6W77 - chains A and P of the 18 polymer chains in the assembly; structure by electron microscopy, 3.60 A resolution.

== Chain A ==
Molecule: 1542-nt RNA strand
From: Escherichia coli (strain K12)
Sequence (1542 nucleotides; row label = number of the first residue in the row):
     1 AAAUUGAAGAGUUUGAUCAUGGCUCAGAUUGAACGCUGGCGGCAGGCCUA
    51 ACACAUGCAAGUCGAACGGUAACAGGAAGAAGCUUGCUUCUUUGCUGACG
   101 AGUGGCGGACGGGUGAGUAAUGUCUGGGAAACUGCCUGAUGGAGGGGGAU
   151 AACUACUGGAAACGGUAGCUAAUACCGCAUAACGUCGCAAGACCAAAGAG
   201 GGGGACCUUCGGGCCUCUUGCCAUCGGAUGUGCCCAGAUGGGAUUAGCUA
   251 GUAGGUGGGGUAACGGCUCACCUAGGCGACGAUCCCUAGCUGGUCUGAGA
   301 GGAUGACCAGCCACACUGGAACUGAGACACGGUCCAGACUCCUACGGGAG
   351 GCAGCAGUGGGGAAUAUUGCACAAUGGGCGCAAGCCUGAUGCAGCCAUGC
   401 CGCGUGUAUGAAGAAGGCCUUCGGGUUGUAAAGUACUUUCAGCGGGGAGG
   451 AAGGGAGUAAAGUUAAUACCUUUGCUCAUUGACGUUACCCGCAGAAGAAG
   501 CACCGGCUAACUCCGUGCCAGCAGCCGCGGUAAUACGGAGGGUGCAAGCG
   551 UUAAUCGGAAUUACUGGGCGUAAAGCGCACGCAGGCGGUUUGUUAAGUCA
   601 GAUGUGAAAUCCCCGGGCUCAACCUGGGAACUGCAUCUGAUACUGGCAAG
   651 CUUGAGUCUCGUAGAGGGGGGUAGAAUUCCAGGUGUAGCGGUGAAAUGCG
   701 UAGAGAUCUGGAGGAAUACCGGUGGCGAAGGCGGCCCCCUGGACGAAGAC
   751 UGACGCUCAGGUGCGAAAGCGUGGGGAGCAAACAGGAUUAGAUACCCUGG
   801 UAGUCCACGCCGUAAACGAUGUCGACUUGGAGGUUGUGCCCUUGAGGCGU
   851 GGCUUCCGGAGCUAACGCGUUAAGUCGACCGCCUGGGGAGUACGGCCGCA
   901 AGGUUAAAACUCAAAUGAAUUGACGGGGGCCCGCACAAGCGGUGGAGCAU
   951 GUGGUUUAAUUCGAUGCAACGCGAAGAACCUUACCUGGUCUUGACAUCCA
  1001 CGGAAGUUUUCAGAGAUGAGAAUGUGCCUUCGGGAACCGUGAGACAGGUG
  1051 CUGCAUGGCUGUCGUCAGCUCGUGUUGUGAAAUGUUGGGUUAAGUCCCGC
  1101 AACGAGCGCAACCCUUAUCCUUUGUUGCCAGCGGUCCGGCCGGGAACUCA
  1151 AAGGAGACUGCCAGUGAUAAACUGGAGGAAGGUGGGGAUGACGUCAAGUC
  1201 AUCAUGGCCCUUACGACCAGGGCUACACACGUGCUACAAUGGCGCAUACA
  1251 AAGAGAAGCGACCUCGCGAGAGCAAGCGGACCUCAUAAAGUGCGUCGUAG
  1301 UCCGGAUUGGAGUCUGCAACUCGACUCCAUGAAGUCGGAAUCGCUAGUAA
  1351 UCGUGGAUCAGAAUGCCACGGUGAAUACGUUCCCGGGCCUUGUACACACC
  1401 GCCCGUCACACCAUGGGAGUGGGUUGCAAAAGAAGUAGGUAGCUUAACCU
  1451 UCGGGAGGGCGCUUACCACUUUGUGAUUCAUGACUGGGGUGAAGUCGUAA
  1501 CAAGGUAACCGUAGGGGAACCUGCGGUUGGAUCACCUCCUUA
Not modelled in the structure: 1391-1393, 1401-1407, 1494-1503, 1540-1542
Reported in the primary citation:
  - conformationally variable residues: U921 to G925, U1391 to A1396, C1397 to C1407, G1494 to A1503, U1532 to A1534

== Chain P ==
Molecule: 30S ribosomal protein S16
From: Escherichia coli (strain K12)
UniProt: P0A7T3 (RS16_ECOLI); residue numbers follow UniProt; this construct covers 1-82
Chain sequence (82 residues; row label = number of the first residue in the row):
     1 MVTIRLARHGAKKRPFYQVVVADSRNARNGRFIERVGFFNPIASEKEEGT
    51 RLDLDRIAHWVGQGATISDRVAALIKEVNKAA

== How chain A and chain P interact ==
Residue-residue contacts (60; chain A residue first):
  C43(A) - Lys12(P)  phosphate contact
  A44(A) - Ala11(P)  phosphate contact
  A44(A) - Lys12(P)  phosphate contact
  C110(A) - Arg25(P)  hydrogen bond to the sugar
  G111(A) - Arg25(P)  phosphate contact
  G134(A) - Arg25(P)  hydrogen bond to the base
  C135(A) - Met1(P)  hydrogen bond to the base
  C136(A) - Met1(P)  sugar contact
  C136(A) - Gly64(P)  hydrogen bond to the sugar
  U137(A) - Gly64(P)  sugar contact
  G227(A) - Gln63(P)  hydrogen bond to the sugar
  A228(A) - Trp60(P)  sugar contact
  A228(A) - Gln63(P)  sugar contact
  U229(A) - Val2(P)  sugar contact
  U229(A) - Asp23(P)  hydrogen bond to the sugar
  U229(A) - Ile33(P)  sugar contact
  G230(A) - Arg25(P)  sugar contact
  A309(A) - Gly30(P)  phosphate contact
  G310(A) - Gly30(P)  phosphate contact
  G310(A) - Arg31(P)  hydrogen bond to the phosphate
  C311(A) - Arg31(P)  salt bridge to the phosphate
  A374(A) - Tyr17(P)  hydrogen bond to the sugar
  A374(A) - Arg70(P)  hydrogen bond to the phosphate
  U375(A) - Leu6(P)  hydrogen bond to the sugar
  U375(A) - Arg28(P)  hydrogen bond to the base
  U375(A) - Arg70(P)  salt bridge to the phosphate
  G376(A) - Arg5(P)  hydrogen bond to the phosphate
  G376(A) - Arg28(P)  sugar contact
  G376(A) - Ser68(P)  hydrogen bond to the phosphate
  G377(A) - Arg5(P)  salt bridge to the phosphate
  G377(A) - Ser24(P)  sugar contact
  G378(A) - Ser24(P)  phosphate contact
  U390(A) - Arg28(P)  hydrogen bond to the sugar
  G391(A) - Arg8(P)  phosphate contact
  G391(A) - Arg28(P)  salt bridge to the phosphate
  C392(A) - Arg8(P)  salt bridge to the phosphate
  C392(A) - Ala11(P)  phosphate contact
  C392(A) - Lys12(P)  phosphate contact
  C392(A) - Lys13(P)  hydrogen bond to the phosphate
  A393(A) - Lys12(P)  salt bridge to the phosphate
  A393(A) - Lys13(P)  salt bridge to the phosphate
  G450(A) - Lys13(P)  base contact
  G450(A) - Pro15(P)  sugar contact
  G450(A) - Pro41(P)  sugar contact
  A451(A) - Arg70(P)  salt bridge to the phosphate
  A452(A) - Arg70(P)  sugar contact
  A452(A) - Ala73(P)  sugar contact
  U473(A) - Lys76(P)  salt bridge to the phosphate
  G474(A) - Lys76(P)  phosphate contact
  G474(A) - Lys80(P)  salt bridge to the phosphate
  C483(A) - Lys13(P)  hydrogen bond to the sugar
  A608(A) - Phe32(P)  sugar contact
  C624(A) - His9(P)  phosphate contact
  U625(A) - His9(P)  phosphate contact
  U625(A) - Phe16(P)  phosphate contact
  G626(A) - Gln18(P)  hydrogen bond to the phosphate
  G626(A) - Arg35(P)  salt bridge to the phosphate
  G626(A) - Phe38(P)  sugar contact
  G626(A) - Arg51(P)  sugar contact
  G627(A) - Arg35(P)  salt bridge to the phosphate
Interface residues without a listed pair, chain A (41 interface residues in all): G112, G453, G616, G617, C618, C623
Interface residues without a listed pair, chain P (43 interface residues in all): Thr3, Gly10, Arg14, Asn26, Ala27, Asn29, Glu47, Gly62, Thr66, Asp69

== Overview ==
The interface between chain A and chain P involves 41 residues on one side and 43 on the other; the contacts
include 17 hydrogen bonds and 12 salt bridges. Polar contacts include G134(A)-Arg25(P), C135(A)-Met1(P) and
U375(A)-Arg28(P). The paper reports conformational variability at U921(A), U1391(A) and C1397(A) among others.
Here chain A is a 1542-nt RNA strand and chain P is 30S ribosomal protein S16, both from Escherichia coli
(strain K12). Entry 6W77 (30S-Inactivated-high-Mg2+ Class A) was determined by electron microscopy together
with 6W6K, 6W7M, 6W7N and 6W7W from the same study.
